Entry 2OG6 (X-ray diffraction, 1.92 A resolution); this record covers chain A.

== Chain A ==
Name: asparagine oxygenase
Source organism: Streptomyces coelicolor A3(2)
Reference sequence: Q9Z4Z5 (Q9Z4Z5_STRCO); residue numbers follow UniProt; this construct covers 2-333
Sequence (357 residues; each row starts with the number of its first residue; numbers below 1 keep their minus sign (Met-23 is residue -23)):
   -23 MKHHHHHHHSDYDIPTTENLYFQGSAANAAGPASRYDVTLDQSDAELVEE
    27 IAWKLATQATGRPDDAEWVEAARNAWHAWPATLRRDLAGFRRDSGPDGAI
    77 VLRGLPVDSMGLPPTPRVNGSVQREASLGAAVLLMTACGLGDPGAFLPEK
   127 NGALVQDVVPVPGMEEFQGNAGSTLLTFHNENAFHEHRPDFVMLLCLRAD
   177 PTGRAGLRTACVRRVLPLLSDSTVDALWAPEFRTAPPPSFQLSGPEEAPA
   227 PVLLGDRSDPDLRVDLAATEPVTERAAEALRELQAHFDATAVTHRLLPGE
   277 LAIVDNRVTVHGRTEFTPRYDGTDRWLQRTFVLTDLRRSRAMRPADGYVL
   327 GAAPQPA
Disordered / not traced: -23 to 9, 333
Differences from the reference sequence: expression tag (-22 to -15); cloning artifact (-14 to 1)
Bound ions: Fe2+: His155, Glu157, His287

== Overview ==
The Fe2+ site is built by His155, Glu157 and His287.
Chain A is asparagine oxygenase (Streptomyces coelicolor A3(2)); the structure, Crystal structure of
asparagine oxygenase in complex with Fe(II), was determined by X-ray diffraction, deposited together with 2OG5
and 2OG7.
